Entry 1KU8 (X-ray diffraction, 1.75 A resolution); this record covers chains C and G of the 8 polymer chains in the assembly.

Chain C (and G):
Protein: Jacalin alpha chain
From: Artocarpus integer
Notes: chain G of this document is another copy of the same molecule, construct and numbering; everything in this record applies to it too
UniProt: P18670 (LECA_ARTIN); residue numbers follow UniProt; this construct covers 1-133
Chain sequence (133 residues; numbered 1 to 133; the number before each row is that of its first residue):
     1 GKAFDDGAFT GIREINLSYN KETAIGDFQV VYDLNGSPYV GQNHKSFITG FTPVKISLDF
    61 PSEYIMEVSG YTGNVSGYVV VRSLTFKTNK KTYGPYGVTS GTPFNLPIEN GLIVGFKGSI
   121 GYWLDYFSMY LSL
Curated features (UniProtKB/Swiss-Prot):
  - region: Val68 to Asn89 (IgA-binding)
  - glycosylation (N-linked (GlcNAc...) asparagine): Asn43, Asn74
  - natural variant: Lys45 (K45L; K45T), Met66 (M66D; M66V)

Interface between chain C and chain G:
Contacting residue pairs (11):
  Asp6(C) - Asn35(G)
  Gly7(C) - Asn35(G)
  Ala8(C) - Asn35(G)  hydrogen bond (backbone-side chain)
  Phe9(C) - Asn35(G)
  Leu34(C) - Leu34(G)  hydrophobic
  Leu34(C) - Tyr39(G)  hydrophobic
  Asn35(C) - Asp6(G)
  Asn35(C) - Gly7(G)
  Asn35(C) - Ala8(G)  hydrogen bond (side chain-backbone)
  Asn35(C) - Phe9(G)
  Tyr39(C) - Leu34(G)  hydrophobic

Overview:
Chain C and chain G each contribute 7 residues to their interface, with 2 hydrogen bonds. Its one
hydrogen-bonded contact is Ala8(C)-Asn35(G).
Both chains are Jacalin alpha chain (Artocarpus integer). Entry 1KU8 (Crystal structure of Jacalin) was
determined by X-ray diffraction, deposited together with 1KUJ.
